6W6I - chains A and F of the 7 polymer chains in the assembly; structure by electron microscopy, 3.50 A resolution.

# Chain A (and F)
Protein: Chaperone protein ClpB
From: Mycobacterium tuberculosis
Notes: chain F of this document is another copy of the same molecule, construct and numbering; everything in this record applies to it too
UniProtKB: P9WPD0 (CLPB_MYCTO); residue numbers follow UniProt; this construct covers 1-848
Amino-acid sequence (848 residues; numbered 1 to 848; the number before each row is that of its first residue):
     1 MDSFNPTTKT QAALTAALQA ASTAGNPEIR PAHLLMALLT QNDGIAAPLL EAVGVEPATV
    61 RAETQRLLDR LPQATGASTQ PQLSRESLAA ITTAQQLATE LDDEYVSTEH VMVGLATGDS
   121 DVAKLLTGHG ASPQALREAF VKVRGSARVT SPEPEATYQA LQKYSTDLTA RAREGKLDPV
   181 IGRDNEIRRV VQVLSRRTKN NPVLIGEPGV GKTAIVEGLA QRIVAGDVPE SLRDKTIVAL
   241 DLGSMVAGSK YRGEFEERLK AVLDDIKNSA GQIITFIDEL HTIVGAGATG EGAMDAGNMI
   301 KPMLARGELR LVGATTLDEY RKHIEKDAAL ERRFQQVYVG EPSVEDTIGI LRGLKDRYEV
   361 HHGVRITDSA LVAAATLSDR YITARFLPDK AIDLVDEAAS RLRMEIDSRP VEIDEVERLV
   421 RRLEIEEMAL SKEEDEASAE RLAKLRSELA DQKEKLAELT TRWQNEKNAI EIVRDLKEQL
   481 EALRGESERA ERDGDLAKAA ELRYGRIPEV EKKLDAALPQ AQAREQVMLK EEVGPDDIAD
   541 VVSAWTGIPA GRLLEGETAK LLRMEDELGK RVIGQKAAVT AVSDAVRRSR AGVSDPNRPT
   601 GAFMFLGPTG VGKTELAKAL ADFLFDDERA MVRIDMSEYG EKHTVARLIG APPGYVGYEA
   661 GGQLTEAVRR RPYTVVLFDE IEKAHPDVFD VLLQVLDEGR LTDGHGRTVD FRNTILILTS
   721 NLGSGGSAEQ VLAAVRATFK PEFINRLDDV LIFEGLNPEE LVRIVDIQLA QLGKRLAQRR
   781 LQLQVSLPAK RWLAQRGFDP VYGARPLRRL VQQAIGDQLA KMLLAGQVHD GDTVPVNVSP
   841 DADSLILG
Disordered / not traced: 1-158, 289-295, 470-529, 846-848 (chain F: 1-158, 246-254, 285-297, 470-529, 846-848)
Ligand contacts:
  - ATP-gamma-S (AGS; phosphothiophosphoric acid-adenylate ester), molecule 1: Pro179, Val180, Ile181, Pro208, Gly209, Val210, Gly211, Lys212, Thr213, Ala214, Ile350, Leu354, Pro388, Asp389, Ile392
  - ATP-gamma-S (AGS), molecule 2: Arg571, Val572, Ile573, Thr609, Gly610, Val611, Gly612, Lys613, Thr614, Glu615, Glu680, Asn721, Leu756, Ile764, Gln768, Ala804, Arg805, Arg808
From the paper describing this entry:
  - mutagenesis - L18R, S22R, L88R, T92R: unchanged catalytic activity (ATP hydrolysis)
  - mutagenesis - R365A, D368R, E434K, E436R: unchanged catalytic activity (ClpB ATPase activity)
  - mutagenesis - R422A: abolished catalytic activity on refold a protein substrate
  - mutagenesis - L18R, L88R, R365A, D368R, E436R, L496A, Y504A: abolished catalytic activity
  - mutagenesis - E434K: decreased catalytic activity on aggregated luciferase reactivation
  - mutagenesis - Q11R, T15R: abolished expression
  - mutagenesis - S22R, T92R: decreased catalytic activity on aggregate luciferase reactivation
  - mutagenesis - R503A: unchanged catalytic activity

# Interface between chain A and chain F
Contacting residue pairs - 88 pairs, chain A then chain F:
  Ile181(A) - Arg422(F)
  Asp184(A) - Glu415(F)
  Arg188(A) - Met404(F)
  Arg188(A) - Glu415(F)  salt bridge
  Arg189(A) - Glu397(F)  salt bridge
  Arg189(A) - Trp545(F)
  Gln192(A) - Glu397(F)
  Gln192(A) - Ser400(F)  hydrogen bond (backbone-side chain)
  Gln192(A) - Arg401(F)
  Val193(A) - Glu397(F)
  Ser195(A) - Ser400(F)  hydrogen bond (backbone-side chain)
  Arg196(A) - Asp393(F)  salt bridge
  Arg196(A) - Asp396(F)
  Arg196(A) - Glu397(F)  salt bridge
  Arg197(A) - Arg357(F)
  Arg197(A) - Tyr358(F)
  Arg197(A) - Asp396(F)
  Thr198(A) - Asp396(F)
  Arg222(A) - Arg418(F)
  Asp227(A) - Arg418(F)  salt bridge
  Pro229(A) - Met404(F)  hydrophobic
  Leu317(A) - Arg670(F)
  Arg321(A) - Glu659(F)  hydrogen bond (side chain-backbone)
  Arg321(A) - Ala660(F)  hydrogen bond (side chain-backbone)
  Arg321(A) - Gly661(F)
  Arg321(A) - Glu666(F)  salt bridge
  Arg321(A) - Arg669(F)
  Arg321(A) - Arg670(F)
  Lys322(A) - Glu659(F)
  Glu325(A) - Arg669(F)  salt bridge
  Gln335(A) - Glu397(F)
  Gly349(A) - Glu426(F)
  Arg352(A) - Glu426(F)  salt bridge
  Asp368(A) - Leu430(F)
  Asp368(A) - Glu433(F)
  Asp368(A) - Arg441(F)  salt bridge
  Ser369(A) - Asp435(F)  hydrogen bond
  Ser369(A) - Arg441(F)
  Val372(A) - Arg441(F)
  Leu562(A) - Leu824(F)  hydrophobic
  Asp584(A) - Asp817(F)
  Arg587(A) - Ala820(F)
  Arg587(A) - Lys821(F)
  Arg587(A) - Leu824(F)
  Arg588(A) - Ala820(F)
  Ala591(A) - Ala820(F)  hydrophobic
  Ala591(A) - Leu823(F)
  Val593(A) - Arg775(F)  hydrogen bond (backbone-side chain)
  Val593(A) - Gly816(F)
  Val593(A) - Ala820(F)  hydrophobic
  Ser594(A) - Arg775(F)
  Asp595(A) - Arg775(F)  salt bridge
  Asp595(A) - Arg808(F)  salt bridge
  Pro596(A) - Arg775(F)
  Arg598(A) - Arg808(F)
  Pro652(A) - His643(F)
  Pro653(A) - Ala646(F)
  Pro653(A) - Ala651(F)
  Pro653(A) - Gly657(F)
  Gly654(A) - Val656(F)
  Gly654(A) - Gly657(F)
  Tyr655(A) - His643(F)
  Tyr655(A) - Val656(F)
  Tyr658(A) - Val656(F)  hydrophobic
  Tyr658(A) - Gly657(F)
  Glu659(A) - Val656(F)
  Asp690(A) - Ser637(F)  hydrogen bond (backbone-side chain)
  Asp690(A) - Lys683(F)
  Gln694(A) - Asp635(F)
  Gln694(A) - Ser637(F)  hydrogen bond
  Gln694(A) - Glu638(F)  hydrogen bond
  Asp697(A) - Arg805(F)  salt bridge
  Asp697(A) - Arg808(F)  salt bridge
  Glu698(A) - Arg633(F)  salt bridge
  Arg700(A) - Arg633(F)
  Thr702(A) - Glu638(F)  hydrogen bond
  Thr702(A) - Arg647(F)  hydrogen bond (backbone-side chain)
  Thr702(A) - Gln663(F)
  Asp703(A) - Arg647(F)
  Gly706(A) - Gln663(F)
  Glu742(A) - Lys683(F)  salt bridge
  Glu742(A) - Asn721(F)  hydrogen bond
  Ile744(A) - Tyr802(F)
  Asn745(A) - Tyr802(F)  hydrogen bond (side chain-backbone)
  Asn745(A) - Arg805(F)
  Asn745(A) - Arg809(F)  hydrogen bond (backbone-side chain)
  Arg746(A) - Arg805(F)
  Leu747(A) - Arg809(F)  hydrogen bond (backbone-side chain)
Other interface residues (no listed pair), chain A (72 interface residues in all): Gly182, Val191, Lys199, Lys326, Glu331, Arg332, Phe334, Tyr338, Thr367, Thr376, Leu553, Thr558, Leu561, Lys642, Ile649, Val691, Leu701, Gly704, Pro741, Asp748
Other interface residues (no listed pair), chain F (66 interface residues in all): His361, His362, Arg385, Val411, Asp414, Ala544, Thr609, Glu641, Tyr655, Tyr658, Arg671, Glu680, Arg707, Gln771, Gln778, Arg779, Pro806, Gln812, Leu819

# In short
Chain A and chain F form an interface of 72 and 66 residues respectively; the contacts include 15 hydrogen
bonds and 15 salt bridges. Polar pairs include Arg188(A)-Glu415(F), Arg189(A)-Glu397(F) and
Arg196(A)-Asp393(F). The paper reports that L18R, L88R and R365A of chain A, among others, abolish catalytic
activity; Q11R and T15R of chain A abolish expression; 14 substitutions were tested in all.
Chain A and chain F are both Chaperone protein ClpB (Mycobacterium tuberculosis); the structure, The
Mycobacterium tuberculosis ClpB disaggregase hexamer structure in conformation T in the presence of DnaK
chaperone ..., was determined by electron microscopy, deposited together with 6W6H, 6W6J and 6W6G.
